6KOJ - chain A; structure by X-ray diffraction, 2.14 A resolution.

Chain A:
Molecule: Sorting nexin-11
From: Homo sapiens
Notes: fragment: PX domain
UniProtKB: Q9Y5W9 (SNX11_HUMAN); residue numbers follow UniProt; this construct covers 7-142
Amino-acid sequence (144 residues; numbered 7 to 150; the number before each row is that of its first residue):
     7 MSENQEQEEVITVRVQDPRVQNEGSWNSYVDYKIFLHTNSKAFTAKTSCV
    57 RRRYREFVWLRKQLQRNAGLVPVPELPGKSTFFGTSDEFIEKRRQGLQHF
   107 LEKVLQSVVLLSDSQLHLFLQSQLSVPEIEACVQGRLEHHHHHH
Disordered / not traced: 7-15, 143-150
Sequence notes: expression tag (143-150)
Small-molecule neighbours: I35 ([(2R)-2-butanoyloxy-3-[oxidanyl-[(2R,3R,5S,6R)-2,4,6-tris(oxidanyl)-3,5-diphosphonooxy-cyclohexyl]oxy-phosphoryl]oxy-propyl] butanoate): V36, R59, Y60, R61, V64, K85, F95, R99

Summary:
Chain A binds compound I35.
Chain A is Sorting nexin-11 (Homo sapiens); the structure, Crystal structure of SNX11-PXe domain in complex
with PI(3,5)P2, was determined by X-ray diffraction, deposited together with 6KOK.
